PDB entry 6XBK | electron microscopy, 3.24 A resolution | chains B and G of the 5 polymer chains in the assembly

== Chain B ==
Protein: Guanine nucleotide-binding protein G(I)/G(S)/G(T) subunit beta-1
From: Homo sapiens
Reference sequence: P62873 (GBB1_HUMAN); numbering as in UniProt (aligned over 2-340)
Sequence (344 residues; row label = number of the first residue in the row; numbers below 1 keep their minus sign (Pro-3 is residue -3)):
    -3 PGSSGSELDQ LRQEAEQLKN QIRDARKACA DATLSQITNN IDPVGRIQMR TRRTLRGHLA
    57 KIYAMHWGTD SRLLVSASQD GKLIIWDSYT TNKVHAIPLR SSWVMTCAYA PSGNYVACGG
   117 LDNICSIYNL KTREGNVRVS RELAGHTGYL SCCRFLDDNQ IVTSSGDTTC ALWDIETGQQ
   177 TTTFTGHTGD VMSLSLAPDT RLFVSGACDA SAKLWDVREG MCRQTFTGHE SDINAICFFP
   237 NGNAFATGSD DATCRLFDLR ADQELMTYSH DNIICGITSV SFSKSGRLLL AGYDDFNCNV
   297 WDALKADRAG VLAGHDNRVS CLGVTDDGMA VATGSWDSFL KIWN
Disordered / not traced: -3 to 4
Differences from the reference sequence: expression tag (-3 to 1)
Disulfides: Cys121-Cys149
UniProt features mapped onto this chain:
  - modified residue: Ser2 (N-acetylserine), His266 (Phosphohistidine)
  - natural variant: Leu30 (L30F: In MRD42; uncertain significance), Arg52 (R52G: In MRD42), Gly64 (G64V: In MRD42), Asp76 (D76E: In MRD42; D76G: In MRD42), Gly77 (G77S: In MRD42), Lys78 (K78R: In MRD42), Ile80 (I80N: In MRD42; I80T: In MRD42), His91 (H91R: In MRD42; uncertain significance), Ala92 (A92T: In MRD42), Pro94 (P94S: In MRD42), Leu95 (L95P: In MRD42), Arg96 (R96L: In MRD42), 5 further natural variant entries in UniProt

== Chain G ==
Protein: Guanine nucleotide-binding protein G(I)/G(S)/G(O) subunit gamma-2
From: Homo sapiens
Reference sequence: P59768 (GBG2_HUMAN); residue numbers follow UniProt; this construct covers 1-71
Sequence (71 residues; each row starts with the number of its first residue):
     1 MASNNTASIA QARKLVEQLK MEANIDRIKV SKAAADLMAY CEAHAKEDPL LTPVPASENP
    61 FREKKFFCAI L
Disordered / not traced: 1-8, 62-71
UniProt features mapped onto this chain:
  - modified residue: Ala2 (N-acetylalanine), Cys68 (Cysteine methyl ester)
  - lipidation: Cys68 (S-geranylgeranyl cysteine)

== Chain B / chain G interface ==
Contacting residue pairs (77; chain B residue first):
  Asp5(B) - Ile9(G)
  Leu7(B) - Ala12(G)
  Leu7(B) - Arg13(G)
  Leu7(B) - Val16(G)  hydrophobic
  Glu10(B) - Val16(G)
  Glu10(B) - Lys20(G)
  Ala11(B) - Val16(G)  hydrophobic
  Leu14(B) - Val16(G)
  Leu14(B) - Leu19(G)  hydrophobic
  Leu14(B) - Lys20(G)
  Ile18(B) - Glu22(G)
  Ile18(B) - Ala23(G)  hydrophobic
  Ile18(B) - Arg27(G)
  Cys25(B) - Arg27(G)
  Cys25(B) - Lys29(G)
  Cys25(B) - Val30(G)  hydrogen bond (backbone-backbone)
  Ala26(B) - Val30(G)  hydrophobic
  Asp27(B) - Lys29(G)
  Asp27(B) - Ser31(G)
  Ala28(B) - Val30(G)
  Ala28(B) - Ser31(G)
  Ile33(B) - Ser31(G)
  Ile33(B) - Ala34(G)  hydrophobic
  Ile33(B) - Met38(G)  hydrophobic
  Ile37(B) - Met38(G)  hydrophobic
  Val40(B) - Leu51(G)  hydrophobic
  Met45(B) - Leu50(G)  hydrophobic
  Arg48(B) - Phe61(G)
  Arg49(B) - Phe61(G)  hydrogen bond (side chain-backbone)
  Ser84(B) - Phe61(G)
  Tyr85(B) - Pro60(G)
  Tyr85(B) - Phe61(G)  hydrophobic
  Met217(B) - Met21(G)  hydrophobic
  Cys218(B) - Gln18(G)  hydrogen bond
  Cys218(B) - Met21(G)
  Arg219(B) - Glu22(G)
  Phe235(B) - Leu37(G)  hydrophobic
  Phe235(B) - Tyr40(G)  hydrophobic
  Pro236(B) - Tyr40(G)
  Asn237(B) - Tyr40(G)
  Asp254(B) - Ala33(G)
  Asp254(B) - Leu37(G)
  Arg256(B) - Ile28(G)
  Arg256(B) - Lys32(G)
  Arg256(B) - Asp36(G)  salt bridge
  Ala257(B) - Ile28(G)
  Asp258(B) - Glu22(G)
  Asp258(B) - Arg27(G)  salt bridge
  Gln259(B) - Val30(G)
  Leu261(B) - Val30(G)  hydrophobic
  Ser279(B) - Asp48(G)  hydrogen bond
  Ser279(B) - Leu50(G)
  Lys280(B) - Tyr40(G)
  Lys280(B) - Glu47(G)
  Ser281(B) - Tyr40(G)
  Ser281(B) - Cys41(G)
  Ser281(B) - His44(G)
  Ser281(B) - Asp48(G)  hydrogen bond
  Ser281(B) - Leu51(G)
  Gly282(B) - Cys41(G)  hydrogen bond (backbone-side chain)
  Arg283(B) - Cys41(G)
  Arg283(B) - Leu51(G)
  Leu284(B) - Leu51(G)  hydrophobic
  Leu300(B) - Met38(G)  hydrophobic
  Leu300(B) - Cys41(G)  hydrophobic
  Asp323(B) - Pro49(G)
  Gly324(B) - Pro49(G)
  Gly324(B) - Leu50(G)
  Met325(B) - Pro49(G)  hydrophobic
  Met325(B) - Val54(G)  hydrophobic
  Met325(B) - Pro60(G)
  Ala326(B) - Phe61(G)  hydrophobic
  Val327(B) - Leu50(G)  hydrophobic
  Ile338(B) - Phe61(G)  hydrophobic
  Asn340(B) - Leu50(G)
  Asn340(B) - Asn59(G)  hydrogen bond
  Asn340(B) - Phe61(G)
Also at the interface, not in a pair above, chain B (56 interface residues in all): Lys15, Gln17, Arg22, Leu30, Thr34, Ile43, Trp63, Lys209, Gln220, Thr221, Asn239, Ala240
Also at the interface, not in a pair above, chain G (35 interface residues in all): Ile25, Asp26

== Overview ==
The interface between chain B and chain G involves 56 residues on one side and 35 on the other; the contacts
include 7 hydrogen bonds and 2 salt bridges. Among the polar pairs are Arg256(B)-Asp36(G), Asp258(B)-Arg27(G)
and Arg49(B)-Phe61(G).
Here chain B is Guanine nucleotide-binding protein G(I)/G(S)/G(T) subunit beta-1 and chain G is Guanine
nucleotide-binding protein G(I)/G(S)/G(O) subunit gamma-2, both from Homo sapiens. Entry 6XBK (Structure of
human SMO-G111C/I496C complex with Gi) was determined by electron microscopy together with 6XBJ, 6XBL and 6XBM
from the same study.
